Entry 6VQA (electron microscopy, 3.70 A resolution); this record covers chains D and I of the 16 polymer chains in the assembly.

== Chain D ==
Name: V-type proton ATPase subunit B, brain isoform
Organism: Rattus norvegicus
UniProt: P62815 (VATB2_RAT); residues 1-511 here = UniProt positions 1-511
Chain sequence (511 residues; numbered 1 to 511; the number before each row is that of its first residue):
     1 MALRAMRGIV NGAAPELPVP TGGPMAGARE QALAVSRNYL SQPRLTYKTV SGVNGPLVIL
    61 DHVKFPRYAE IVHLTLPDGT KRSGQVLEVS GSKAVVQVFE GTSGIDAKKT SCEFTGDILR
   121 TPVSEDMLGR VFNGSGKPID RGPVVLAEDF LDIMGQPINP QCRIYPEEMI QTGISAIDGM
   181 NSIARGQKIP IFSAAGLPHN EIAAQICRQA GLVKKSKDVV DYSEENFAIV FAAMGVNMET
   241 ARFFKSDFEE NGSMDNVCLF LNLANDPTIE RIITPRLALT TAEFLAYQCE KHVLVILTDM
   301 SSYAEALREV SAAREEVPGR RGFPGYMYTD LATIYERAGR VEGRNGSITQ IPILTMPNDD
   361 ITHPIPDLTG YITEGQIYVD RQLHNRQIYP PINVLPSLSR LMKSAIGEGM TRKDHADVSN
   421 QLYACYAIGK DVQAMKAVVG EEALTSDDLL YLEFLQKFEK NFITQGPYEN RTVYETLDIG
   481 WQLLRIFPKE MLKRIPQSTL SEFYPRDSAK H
Not modelled in the structure: 1-38, 216-224, 507-511
Swiss-Prot annotation at these positions:
  - binding site (ATP): Arg400

== Chain I ==
Name: V-type proton ATPase subunit E 1
Organism: Rattus norvegicus
UniProt: Q6PCU2 (VATE1_RAT); residue numbers follow UniProt; this construct covers 1-226
Chain sequence (226 residues; row label = number of the first residue in the row):
     1 MALSDADVQK QIKHMMAFIE QEANEKAEEI DAKAEEEFNI EKGRLVQTQR LKIMEYYEKK
    61 EKQIEQQKKI QMSNLMNQAR LKVLRARDDL ITDLLNEAKQ RLSKVVKDTT RYQVLLDGLV
   121 LQGLYQLLEP RMIVRCRKQD FPLVKAAVQK AIPMYKIATK KDVDVQIDLE AYLPEDIAGG
   181 VEIYNGDRKI KVSNTLESRL DLIAQQMMPE VRGALFGANA NRKFLD
Not modelled in the structure: 1-65
Swiss-Prot annotation at these positions:
  - modified residue: Ala2 (N-acetylalanine), Tyr56 (Phosphotyrosine)

== Interface between chain D and chain I ==
Residue-residue contacts (72):
  Tyr39(D) - Gln206(I)
  Tyr39(D) - Met207(I)  hydrophobic
  Leu40(D) - Gln206(I)  hydrogen bond (backbone-side chain)
  Ser41(D) - Gln122(I)  hydrogen bond (backbone-side chain)
  Ser41(D) - Arg199(I)  hydrogen bond (backbone-side chain)
  Ser41(D) - Ile203(I)
  Ser41(D) - Gln206(I)  hydrogen bond (backbone-side chain)
  Gln42(D) - Gln122(I)  hydrogen bond
  Gln42(D) - Gln126(I)  hydrogen bond
  Gln42(D) - Leu202(I)
  Pro43(D) - Gln122(I)
  Pro43(D) - Val192(I)  hydrophobic
  Pro43(D) - Ser193(I)
  Pro43(D) - Asn194(I)
  Arg44(D) - Val192(I)
  Arg44(D) - Ser193(I)  hydrogen bond (backbone-backbone)
  Leu45(D) - Gln126(I)
  Leu45(D) - Lys191(I)
  Thr46(D) - Lys189(I)
  Thr46(D) - Ile190(I)
  Thr46(D) - Lys191(I)  hydrogen bond (backbone-backbone)
  Thr46(D) - Ser193(I)
  Tyr47(D) - Lys189(I)
  Tyr47(D) - Ile190(I)  hydrophobic
  Lys48(D) - Lys189(I)  hydrogen bond (backbone-backbone)
  Thr49(D) - Lys189(I)
  His62(D) - Ile190(I)
  Lys64(D) - Leu127(I)
  Lys64(D) - Leu128(I)
  Lys64(D) - Glu129(I)  salt bridge
  Glu125(D) - Asn219(I)
  Glu125(D) - Asn221(I)  hydrogen bond
  Asp126(D) - Arg87(I)  salt bridge
  Asp126(D) - Arg212(I)  salt bridge
  Gly129(D) - Arg80(I)  hydrogen bond (backbone-side chain)
  Arg130(D) - Leu81(I)
  Arg130(D) - Leu84(I)
  Asp140(D) - Leu81(I)
  Arg141(D) - Arg85(I)  hydrogen bond (backbone-side chain)
  Gly142(D) - Leu81(I)
  Pro143(D) - Leu84(I)
  Pro143(D) - Arg85(I)
  Pro143(D) - Asp88(I)
  Leu146(D) - Arg87(I)
  Leu146(D) - Met208(I)  hydrophobic
  Leu146(D) - Arg212(I)
  Ala147(D) - Pro209(I)
  Ala147(D) - Arg212(I)
  Glu148(D) - Pro209(I)
  Glu148(D) - Arg212(I)  salt bridge
  Glu148(D) - Asn219(I)  hydrogen bond
  Glu148(D) - Arg222(I)
  Asp149(D) - Arg222(I)  salt bridge
  Phe150(D) - Pro209(I)  hydrophobic
  Glu249(D) - Ser73(I)
  Glu249(D) - Asn77(I)  hydrogen bond (backbone-side chain)
  Glu250(D) - Ile70(I)
  Glu250(D) - Ser73(I)  hydrogen bond (backbone-side chain)
  Asn251(D) - Ser73(I)
  Gly252(D) - Ser73(I)  hydrogen bond (backbone-side chain)
  Met254(D) - Asn77(I)
  Met254(D) - Arg80(I)
  Asp255(D) - Asn77(I)
  Asp255(D) - Arg80(I)  salt bridge
  Phe284(D) - Arg222(I)
  Gln288(D) - Arg222(I)  hydrogen bond
  Gln288(D) - Lys223(I)  hydrogen bond (backbone-backbone)
  Gln288(D) - Phe224(I)
  Gln288(D) - Asp226(I)  hydrogen bond (side chain-backbone)
  Cys289(D) - Asn221(I)
  Glu290(D) - Phe224(I)
  Arg344(D) - Phe224(I)
Also at the interface, not in a pair above, chain D (42 interface residues in all): Phe65, Glu113, Val144, Tyr287, Gly343
Also at the interface, not in a pair above, chain I (41 interface residues in all): Lys69, Asn74, Ile91, Arg188, Gln205, Phe216, Leu225

== In short ==
The interface between chain D and chain I involves 42 residues on one side and 41 on the other, with 19
hydrogen bonds and 6 salt bridges. Polar contacts include Lys64(D)-Glu129(I), Asp126(D)-Arg87(I) and
Asp126(D)-Arg212(I). Curated annotation (UniProt) lists ATP-binding residue Arg400(D) on chain D.
Chain D is V-type proton ATPase subunit B, brain isoform and chain I is V-type proton ATPase subunit E 1, both
from Rattus norvegicus; the structure, Mammalian V-ATPase from rat brain soluble V1 region rotational state 2
with SidK and ADP (from ..., was determined by electron microscopy together with 6VQ9, 6VQB, 6VQI, 6VQJ and
6VQK from the same study.
